Entry 5NSR (electron microscopy, 3.80 A resolution); this record covers chains M and G of the 8 polymer chains in the assembly.

== Chain M ==
Name: RNA polymerase sigma-54 factor
Source organism: Klebsiella pneumoniae
Reference sequence: A0A0J4U551 (A0A0J4U551_KLEPN); the construct has insertions or renumbered stretches relative to UniProt, so the offset changes along the chain: -101 to 15 = UniProt 1-117; 118-257 = UniProt 118-257; 306-396 = UniProt 306-396; 415-477 = UniProt 415-477
Amino-acid sequence (573 residues; each row starts with the number of its first residue; note: 72 numbers in that range are skipped by the numbering (no residue carries them; nothing is unmodelled there); a row labelled like 257A-257Z holds insertion residues (257A, then the next letters in order); numbers below 1 keep their minus sign (Met-101 is residue -101); X marks 96 residues of unknown identity (built as UNK)):
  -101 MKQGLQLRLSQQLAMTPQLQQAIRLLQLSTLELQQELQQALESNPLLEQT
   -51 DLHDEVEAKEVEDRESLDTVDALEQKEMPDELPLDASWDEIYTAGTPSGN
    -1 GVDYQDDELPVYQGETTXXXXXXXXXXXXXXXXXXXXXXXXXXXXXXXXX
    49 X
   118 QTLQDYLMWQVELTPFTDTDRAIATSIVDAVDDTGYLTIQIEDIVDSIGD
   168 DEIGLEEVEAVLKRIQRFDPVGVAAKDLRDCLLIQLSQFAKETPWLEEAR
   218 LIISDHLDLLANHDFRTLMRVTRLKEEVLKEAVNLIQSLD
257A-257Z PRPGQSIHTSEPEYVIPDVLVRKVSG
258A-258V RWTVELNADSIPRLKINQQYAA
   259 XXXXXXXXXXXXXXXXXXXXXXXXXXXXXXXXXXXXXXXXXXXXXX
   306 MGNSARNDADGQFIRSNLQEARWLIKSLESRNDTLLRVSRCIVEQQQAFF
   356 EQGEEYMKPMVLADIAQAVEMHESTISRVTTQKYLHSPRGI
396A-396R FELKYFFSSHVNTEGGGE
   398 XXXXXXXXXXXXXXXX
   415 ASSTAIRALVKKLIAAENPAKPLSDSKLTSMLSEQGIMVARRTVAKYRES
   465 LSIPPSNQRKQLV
Disordered / not traced: -101 to 15, 257A-257Z, 258A-258V, 396A-396R, 474-477
Covalently attached groups: covalent link UNK_289-UNK_291

== Chain G ==
Molecule: Template DNA promoter
Source organism: Klebsiella pneumoniae
Sequence (63 nucleotides; each row starts with the number of its first residue; numbers below 1 keep their minus sign (DG-35 is residue -35)):
   -35 GAGACGGCTGGCACGACTTTTGCCAGATCAGCCCTGGGCGCGCATGCTGT
    15 TGCGCATTCATGT
Disordered / not traced: -35 to -34, -4 to 27

== Chain M / chain G interface ==
Contacting residue pairs (10; chain M residue first):
  Ser379(M) - DT-15(G)  hydrogen bond to the base
  Ser382(M) - DT-16(G)  hydrogen bond to the phosphate
  Leu437(M) - DG-26(G)  phosphate contact
  Ser438(M) - DT-27(G)  phosphate contact
  Asp439(M) - DG-26(G)  phosphate contact
  Ser440(M) - DT-27(G)  phosphate contact
  Lys441(M) - DT-27(G)  hydrogen bond to the phosphate
  Arg456(M) - DG-25(G)  base contact
  Arg456(M) - DC-24(G)  base contact
  Ser470(M) - DG-26(G)  phosphate contact
Also at the interface, not in a pair above, chain M (11 interface residues in all): Arg455, Pro469
Also at the interface, not in a pair above, chain G (10 interface residues in all): DT-18, DT-17, DC-13, DA-11

== In short ==
The interface between chain M and chain G involves 11 residues on one side and 10 on the other, with 3
hydrogen bonds. Polar pairs include Ser379(M)-DT-15(G), Ser382(M)-DT-16(G) and Lys441(M)-DT-27(G).
Here chain M is RNA polymerase sigma-54 factor and chain G is Template DNA promoter, both from Klebsiella
pneumoniae. Entry 5NSR (Cryo-EM structure of RNA polymerase-sigma54 holo enzyme with promoter DNA closed
complex) was determined by electron microscopy, deposited together with 5NSS.
